Entry 7LD1 (electron microscopy, 3.40 A resolution); this record covers chains A and O of the 9 polymer chains in the assembly.

Chain A:
Molecule: Spike glycoprotein
Organism: Severe acute respiratory syndrome coronavirus 2
UniProt: P0DTC2 (SPIKE_SARS2); residues 27-1147 here = UniProt positions 27-1147
Amino-acid sequence (1121 residues; row label = number of the first residue in the row):
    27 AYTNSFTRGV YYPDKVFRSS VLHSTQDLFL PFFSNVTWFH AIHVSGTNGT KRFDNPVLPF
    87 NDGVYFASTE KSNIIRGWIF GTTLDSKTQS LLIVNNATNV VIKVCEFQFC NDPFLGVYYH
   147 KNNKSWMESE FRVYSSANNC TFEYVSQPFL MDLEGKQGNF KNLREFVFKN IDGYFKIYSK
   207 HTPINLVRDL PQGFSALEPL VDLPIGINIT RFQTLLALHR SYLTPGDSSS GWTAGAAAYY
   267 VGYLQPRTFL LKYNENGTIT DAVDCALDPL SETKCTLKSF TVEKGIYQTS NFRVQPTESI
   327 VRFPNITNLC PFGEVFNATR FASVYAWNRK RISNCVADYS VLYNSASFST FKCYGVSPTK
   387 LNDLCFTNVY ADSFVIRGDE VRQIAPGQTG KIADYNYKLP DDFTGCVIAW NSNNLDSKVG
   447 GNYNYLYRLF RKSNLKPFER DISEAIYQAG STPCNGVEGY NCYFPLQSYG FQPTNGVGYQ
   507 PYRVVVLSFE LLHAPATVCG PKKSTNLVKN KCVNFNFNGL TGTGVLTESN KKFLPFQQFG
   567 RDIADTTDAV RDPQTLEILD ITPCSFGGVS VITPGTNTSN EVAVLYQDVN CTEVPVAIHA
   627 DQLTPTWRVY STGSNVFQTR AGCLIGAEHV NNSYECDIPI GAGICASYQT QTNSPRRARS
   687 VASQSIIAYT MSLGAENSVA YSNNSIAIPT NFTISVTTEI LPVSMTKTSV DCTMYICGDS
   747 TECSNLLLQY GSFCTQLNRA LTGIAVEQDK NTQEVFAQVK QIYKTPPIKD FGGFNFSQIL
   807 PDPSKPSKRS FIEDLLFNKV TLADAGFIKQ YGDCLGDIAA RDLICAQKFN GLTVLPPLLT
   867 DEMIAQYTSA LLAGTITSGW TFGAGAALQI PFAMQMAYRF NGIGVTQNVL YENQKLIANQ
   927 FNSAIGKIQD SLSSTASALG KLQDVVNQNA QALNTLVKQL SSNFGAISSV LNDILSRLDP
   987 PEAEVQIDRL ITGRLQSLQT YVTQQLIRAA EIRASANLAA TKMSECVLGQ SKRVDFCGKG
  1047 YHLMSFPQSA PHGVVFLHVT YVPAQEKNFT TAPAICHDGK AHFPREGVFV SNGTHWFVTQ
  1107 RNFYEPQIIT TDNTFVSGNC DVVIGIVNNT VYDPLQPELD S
Unresolved in the structure: 67-80, 141-163, 173-185, 197-199, 212-214, 243-262, 455-461, 516-521, 621-640, 677-688, 812, 828-853
Differences from the reference sequence: conflict Glu470 (Thr in P0DTC2), Ala471 (Glu in P0DTC2), Tyr486 (Phe in P0DTC2), Glu607 (Gln in P0DTC2), Pro986 (Lys in P0DTC2), Pro987 (Val in P0DTC2)
Curated features (UniProtKB/Swiss-Prot):
  - region: Asn280 to Cys301 (Putative superantigen), Arg403 to Asp405 (Integrin-binding motif), Asn448 to Phe456 (Immunodominant HLA epitope recognized by the CD8+), Pro681 to Ala684 (Putative superantigen), Ser816 to Tyr837 (Fusion peptide 1), Lys835 to Phe855 (Fusion peptide 2)
  - site (Cleavage): Arg685, Ser686, Arg815, Ser816
  - glycosylation: Asn61 (N-linked (GlcNAc...) (hybrid) asparagine), Asn74 (N-linked (GlcNAc...) (complex) asparagine), Asn122 (N-linked (GlcNAc...) (hybrid) asparagine), Asn149 (N-linked (GlcNAc...) (complex) asparagine), Asn165 (N-linked (GlcNAc...) (complex) asparagine), Asn234 (N-linked (GlcNAc...) (high mannose) asparagine), Asn282 (N-linked (GlcNAc...) (complex) asparagine), Thr323 (O-linked (GalNAc) threonine), Ser325 (O-linked (HexNAc...) serine), Asn331 (N-linked (GlcNAc...) (complex) asparagine), Asn343 (N-linked (GlcNAc...) (complex) asparagine), Asn603 (N-linked (GlcNAc...) (hybrid) asparagine), Asn616 (N-linked (GlcNAc...) (complex) asparagine), Asn657 (N-linked (GlcNAc...) (complex) asparagine), Thr676 (O-linked (GlcNAc...) threonine), Thr678 (O-linked (GlcNAc...) threonine), Asn709 (N-linked (GlcNAc...) (high mannose) asparagine), Asn717 (N-linked (GlcNAc...) (hybrid) asparagine), Asn801 (N-linked (GlcNAc...) (hybrid) asparagine), Asn1074 (N-linked (GlcNAc...) (hybrid) asparagine) and 2 more in UniProt
  - natural variant: Gln52 (Q52H: In strain: Omicron/EG.5.1), Ala67 (A67V: In strain: Eta/B.1.525, Omicron/BA.1), His69 to Val70 (deletion: In strain: Alpha/B.1.1.7, Eta/B.1.525 and 5 more), Gly75 (G75V: In strain: Lambda/C.37), Thr76 (T76I: In strain: Lambda/C.37), Asp80 (D80A: In strain: Beta/B.1.351), Val83 (V83A: In strain: Omicron/XBB.1.5, Omicron/EG.5.1), Thr95 (T95I: In strain: Iota/B.1.526, Mu/B.1.621 and 2 more), Arg102 (R102I: In strain: A23.1), Asp138 (D138Y: In strain: Gamma/P.1), Gly142 to Tyr145 (sequence variant, change not given here; In strain: Omicron/BA.1), Gly142 (G142D: In strain: Kappa/B.1.617.1, Omicron/BA.2 and 7 more), 73 further natural variant entries in UniProt
  - mutagenesis: His69 to Val70 (Increased incorporation of cleaved spike into virions), Asn121 (N121Q: Partial loss of biliverdin affinity), Arg190 (R190K: Partial loss of biliverdin affinity), Asn234 (N234Q: Increased resistance to neutralizing antibodies), Asn331 (N331Q: Reduced viral infectivity), Asn343 (N343Q: Reduced viral infectivity), Leu452 (L452R: Increased resistance to neutralizing antibodies. Decreases HLA binding to NF9 epitope. Increased binding affinity to human ACE2), Tyr453 (Y453F: Decreased HLA binding to NF9 epitope. Increased binding affinity to human ACE2), Ala475 (A475V: Increased resistance to neutralizing antibodies), Val483 (V483A: Increased resistance to neutralizing antibodies), Glu484 (E484D: Increased replication in human TMEM106B overexpressing cells), Phe490 (F490L: Increased resistance to neutralizing antibodies and human covalescent sera neutralization), 14 further mutagenesis entries in UniProt
Disulfide bonds: Cys131-Cys166, Cys291-Cys301, Cys480-Cys488, Cys538-Cys590, Cys617-Cys649, Cys662-Cys671, Cys738-Cys760, Cys743-Cys749, Cys1032-Cys1043, Cys1082-Cys1126
Glycans and other covalent adducts: N-acetylglucosamine (NAG) linked to Asn61, Asn165, Asn234, Asn282, Asn331, Asn343, Asn603, Asn616, Asn657, Asn709, Asn717, Asn1074, Asn1098, Asn1134

Chain O:
Molecule: DH1047 light chain
Organism: Homo sapiens
Amino-acid sequence (220 residues; numbered 1 to 214 plus 6 insertion-coded residues; the number before each row is that of its first residue; a row labelled like 27A-27F holds insertion residues (27A, then the next letters in order)):
     1 DIVMTQSPDS LAVSLGERAT INCRSSQ
27A-27F SVLYSS
    28 NNENYLAWYQ QKPGQPPKLL IYWASTRESG IPDRFSGSGS GTDFTLTISR LQAEDVAVYY
    88 CQQYYSLPRT FGQGTKVEIK RTVAAPSVFI FPPSDEQLKS GTASVVCLLN NFYPREAKVQ
   148 WKVDNALQSG NSQESVTEQD SKDSTYSLSS TLTLSKADYE KHKVYACEVT HQGLSSPVTK
   208 SFNRGEC
Disulfide bonds: Cys23-Cys88

Interface between chain A and chain O:
Residue-residue contacts (8; chain A residue first):
  Asp405(A) with Tyr27D(O); Tyr92(O)
  Gln409(A) with Tyr27D(O)
  Thr415(A) with Ser27F(O)
  Gly416(A) with Ser27E(O); Ser27F(O)
  Lys417(A) with Ser27E(O), hydrogen bond (backbone-side chain)
  Tyr505(A) with Asp1(O)
Other interface residues (no listed pair), chain A (8 interface residues in all): Glu406, Gly504
Other interface residues (no listed pair), chain O (7 interface residues in all): Leu94, Pro95

Summary:
Chain A and chain O form an interface of 8 and 7 residues respectively; the contacts include 1 hydrogen bond.
Its one hydrogen-bonded contact is Lys417(A)-Ser27E(O). N-acetylglucosamine is covalently linked to Asn61(A),
Asn165(A), Asn234(A), Asn282(A), Asn331(A) and Asn343(A) and 8 more.
Here chain A is Spike glycoprotein (Severe acute respiratory syndrome coronavirus 2) and chain O is DH1047
light chain (Homo sapiens). Entry 7LD1 (Structure of SARS-CoV-2 S protein in complex with Receptor Binding
Domain antibody DH1047) was determined by electron microscopy, deposited together with 7LCN.
